PDB entry 6OY7 | X-ray diffraction, 3.04 A resolution | chains A and B of the 9 polymer chains in the assembly

== Chain A (and B) ==
Protein: DNA-directed RNA polymerase subunit alpha
Source organism: Thermus thermophilus
Notes: EC 2.7.7.6; chain B of this document is another copy of the same molecule, construct and numbering; everything in this record applies to it too
UniProt: Q9Z9H6 (RPOA_THETH); residues 1-315 here = UniProt positions 1-315
Sequence (315 residues; row label = number of the first residue in the row):
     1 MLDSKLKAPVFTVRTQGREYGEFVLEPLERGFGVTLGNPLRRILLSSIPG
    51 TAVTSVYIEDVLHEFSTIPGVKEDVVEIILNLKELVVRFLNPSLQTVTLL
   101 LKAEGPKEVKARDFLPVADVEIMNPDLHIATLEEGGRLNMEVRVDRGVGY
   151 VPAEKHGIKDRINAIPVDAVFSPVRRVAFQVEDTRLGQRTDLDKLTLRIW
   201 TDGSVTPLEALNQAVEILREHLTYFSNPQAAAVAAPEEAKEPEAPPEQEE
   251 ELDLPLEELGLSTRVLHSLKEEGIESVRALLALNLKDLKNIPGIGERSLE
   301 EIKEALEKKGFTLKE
Disordered / not traced: 1-3, 230-315 (chain B: 1-5, 230-315)

== Chain A / chain B interface ==
Pairs across the interface (53; chain A residue first):
  Lys-5(A) / Glu-220(B)  salt bridge
  Ala-8(A) / Tyr-224(B)  hydrophobic
  Pro-9(A) / Tyr-224(B)
  Phe-11(A) / Tyr-224(B)
  Phe-11(A) / Phe-225(B)
  Phe-11(A) / Ser-226(B)
  Phe-11(A) / Asn-227(B)
  Phe-11(A) / Pro-228(B)
  Phe-11(A) / Gln-229(B)  hydrogen bond (backbone-backbone)
  Val-13(A) / Pro-228(B)  hydrophobic
  Val-13(A) / Gln-229(B)
  Leu-25(A) / Tyr-224(B)
  Leu-25(A) / Phe-225(B)  hydrophobic
  Leu-28(A) / His-221(B)
  Gly-31(A) / Arg-42(B)  hydrogen bond (backbone-side chain)
  Phe-32(A) / Ile-43(B)  hydrophobic
  Phe-32(A) / Ser-46(B)
  Phe-32(A) / Ser-47(B)
  Phe-32(A) / Ile-217(B)  hydrophobic
  Phe-32(A) / His-221(B)
  Val-34(A) / Arg-42(B)
  Thr-35(A) / Pro-39(B)
  Thr-35(A) / Arg-42(B)  hydrogen bond
  Thr-35(A) / Ile-43(B)
  Leu-36(A) / His-221(B)
  Pro-39(A) / Thr-35(B)
  Pro-39(A) / Pro-39(B)  hydrophobic
  Arg-42(A) / Gly-31(B)  hydrogen bond (side chain-backbone)
  Arg-42(A) / Val-34(B)
  Arg-42(A) / Thr-35(B)  hydrogen bond
  Ile-43(A) / Phe-32(B)  hydrophobic
  Ile-43(A) / Thr-35(B)
  Ser-47(A) / Glu-29(B)
  Ser-47(A) / Phe-32(B)
  Val-215(A) / Leu-222(B)
  Val-215(A) / Phe-225(B)  hydrophobic
  Leu-218(A) / Leu-36(B)  hydrophobic
  Leu-218(A) / Leu-222(B)  hydrophobic
  Arg-219(A) / Leu-222(B)
  His-221(A) / Phe-32(B)
  Leu-222(A) / Val-215(B)
  Leu-222(A) / Leu-218(B)  hydrophobic
  Leu-222(A) / Arg-219(B)
  Tyr-224(A) / Pro-9(B)  hydrophobic
  Tyr-224(A) / Phe-11(B)
  Phe-225(A) / Phe-11(B)
  Phe-225(A) / Leu-25(B)  hydrophobic
  Phe-225(A) / Leu-40(B)  hydrophobic
  Asn-227(A) / Phe-11(B)
  Pro-228(A) / Phe-11(B)
  Pro-228(A) / Val-13(B)  hydrophobic
  Gln-229(A) / Phe-11(B)  hydrogen bond (backbone-backbone)
  Gln-229(A) / Val-13(B)
Also at the interface, not in a pair above, chain A (33 interface residues in all): Thr-12, Leu-40, Ser-46, Leu-211, Asn-212, Ile-217, Ser-226
Also at the interface, not in a pair above, chain B (33 interface residues in all): Thr-12, Leu-28, Leu-211, Asn-212

== In short ==
The chain A/chain B interface involves 33 residues from each chain; the contacts include 6 hydrogen bonds and
1 salt bridge. Polar pairs include Lys-5(A)/Glu-220(B), Gly-31(A)/Arg-42(B) and Thr-35(A)/Arg-42(B).
Chain A and chain B are both DNA-directed RNA polymerase subunit alpha (Thermus thermophilus); the structure,
X-ray crystal structure of a bacterial reiterative transcription complex of pyrG promoter at 7 min, was
determined by X-ray diffraction together with 6OVR, 6OVY, 6OW3, 6OY5, 6OY6, 6P70 and 6P71 from the same study.
